9F0K - chains A and C of the 3 polymer chains in the assembly; structure by electron microscopy, 3.00 A resolution.

Chain A:
Name: Capsid protein VP1
From: Human poliovirus 1 Mahoney
Reference sequence: P03300 (POLG_POL1M); residues 1-302 here correspond to UniProt positions 580-881 (UniProt number = residue number + 579)
Chain sequence (302 residues; each row starts with the number of its first residue):
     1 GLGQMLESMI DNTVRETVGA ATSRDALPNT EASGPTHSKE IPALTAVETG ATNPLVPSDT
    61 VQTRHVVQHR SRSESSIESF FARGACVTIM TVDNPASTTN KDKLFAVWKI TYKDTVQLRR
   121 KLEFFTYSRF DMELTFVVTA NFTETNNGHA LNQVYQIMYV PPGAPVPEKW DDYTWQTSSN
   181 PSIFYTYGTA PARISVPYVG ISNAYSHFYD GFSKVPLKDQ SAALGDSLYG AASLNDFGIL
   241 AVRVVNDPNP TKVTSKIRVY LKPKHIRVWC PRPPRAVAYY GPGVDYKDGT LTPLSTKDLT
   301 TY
Not modelled in the structure: 1-67, 217-226, 231-232, 287-302
Construct notes: engineered mutation Pro248 (His827 in P03300)
UniProt features mapped onto this chain:
  - region: Gly1 to Ala21 (Amphipathic alpha-helix)
  - site: Tyr302 (Cleavage)
From the paper describing this entry:
  - conformationally variable residues: Ile157, Tyr159, Phe237

Chain C:
Name: Capsid protein VP3
From: Human poliovirus 1 Mahoney
Reference sequence: P03300 (POLG_POL1M); residues 1-238 here correspond to UniProt positions 342-579 (UniProt number = residue number + 341)
Chain sequence (238 residues; each row starts with the number of its first residue):
     1 GLPVMNTPGS NQYLTADNFQ SPCALPEFDV TPPIDIPGEV KNMMELAEID TMIPFDLSAT
    61 KKNTMEMYRV RLSDKPHTDD PILCLSLSPA SDPRLSHTML GEILNYYTHW AGSLKFTFMF
   121 CGSMMATGKL LVSYAPPGAD PPKKRKEAML GTHVIWDIGL QSSCTMVVPW ISNTTYRLTI
   181 DDSFTEGGYI SVFYQTRIVV PLSTPREMDI LGFVSACNDF SVRLLRDTTH IEQKALAQ
Not modelled in the structure: 234-238
Construct notes: engineered mutation Met119 (Leu460 in P03300); conflict Ser123 (Phe464 in P03300), Leu178 (Gln519 in P03300)
UniProt features mapped onto this chain:
  - site: Gln238 (Cleavage)

How chain A and chain C interact:
Residue-residue contacts - 70 pairs, chain A then chain C:
  Arg70(A) - Ala111(C)  hydrogen bond (side chain-backbone)
  Arg70(A) - Gly112(C)
  Arg70(A) - Tyr176(C)
  Arg70(A) - Asp219(C)  hydrogen bond (side chain-backbone)
  Arg72(A) - Asn42(C)  hydrogen bond (backbone-side chain)
  Arg72(A) - Met44(C)
  Arg72(A) - Glu48(C)  salt bridge
  Arg72(A) - Cys217(C)
  Arg72(A) - Phe220(C)  hydrogen bond (side chain-backbone)
  Glu74(A) - Tyr107(C)  hydrogen bond (backbone-side chain)
  Glu74(A) - Arg223(C)
  Glu74(A) - Leu224(C)  hydrogen bond (side chain-backbone)
  Glu74(A) - Leu225(C)  hydrogen bond (side chain-backbone)
  Ser75(A) - Asn42(C)  hydrogen bond
  Ser75(A) - Met43(C)  hydrogen bond (backbone-backbone)
  Ser75(A) - Met44(C)
  Ser75(A) - Tyr107(C)
  Ile77(A) - Val40(C)
  Ile77(A) - Lys41(C)
  Ile77(A) - Met43(C)  hydrophobic
  Phe80(A) - Met43(C)  hydrophobic
  Phe80(A) - Tyr107(C)
  Arg83(A) - Leu225(C)
  Val116(A) - Thr229(C)
  Val116(A) - Ile231(C)  hydrophobic
  Gln117(A) - Asp227(C)
  Gln117(A) - Thr229(C)  hydrogen bond (side chain-backbone)
  Arg120(A) - Tyr106(C)  hydrogen bond
  Lys121(A) - Tyr106(C)
  Phe125(A) - Val40(C)  hydrophobic
  Phe125(A) - Met43(C)  hydrophobic
  Arg129(A) - Thr31(C)  hydrogen bond (side chain-backbone)
  Arg129(A) - Pro33(C)
  Glu133(A) - Phe19(C)
  Tyr159(A) - Leu25(C)  hydrophobic
  Pro181(A) - Ala24(C)
  Pro191(A) - Tyr13(C)  hydrophobic
  Arg193(A) - Tyr13(C)
  Arg193(A) - Asp17(C)  salt bridge
  Arg193(A) - Ser21(C)
  Arg193(A) - Pro22(C)
  Ile194(A) - Pro22(C)
  Ser195(A) - Ser21(C)
  Ser195(A) - Pro22(C)  hydrogen bond (backbone-backbone)
  Ser195(A) - Cys23(C)
  Ser195(A) - Ala24(C)  hydrogen bond (backbone-backbone)
  Tyr198(A) - Val30(C)
  Tyr198(A) - Thr31(C)
  Gly200(A) - Thr31(C)  hydrogen bond (backbone-side chain)
  Ile201(A) - Thr31(C)
  Ser202(A) - Thr31(C)
  Asn203(A) - Thr31(C)
  Asn203(A) - Pro32(C)  hydrogen bond (side chain-backbone)
  Asn203(A) - Ile34(C)
  Tyr260(A) - Tyr13(C)
  Arg267(A) - Pro33(C)
  Arg267(A) - Glu39(C)  salt bridge
  Val268(A) - Glu39(C)
  Val268(A) - Val40(C)
  Trp269(A) - Ile36(C)
  Trp269(A) - Gly38(C)
  Trp269(A) - Glu39(C)
  Cys270(A) - Gly38(C)  hydrogen bond (backbone-backbone)
  Pro271(A) - Val40(C)
  Pro271(A) - Leu46(C)  hydrophobic
  Pro274(A) - Met99(C)
  Pro274(A) - Glu102(C)
  Val277(A) - Ile231(C)  hydrophobic
  Tyr279(A) - Ile231(C)
  Tyr279(A) - Gln233(C)
Interface residues without a listed pair, chain A (49 interface residues in all): Ser71, Ser76, Ser79, Gly84, Phe124, Tyr127, Thr135, Val137, Pro161, Thr189, Ala190, Pro197, Val199, Ala204, Pro273
Interface residues without a listed pair, chain C (48 interface residues in all): Asn11, Thr15, Phe28, Thr175, Asn218, Ser221, Val222, His230

In short:
49 residues of chain A and 48 residues of chain C are in contact, with 17 hydrogen bonds and 3 salt bridges.
Polar pairs include Arg72(A)-Glu48(C), Arg193(A)-Asp17(C) and Arg267(A)-Glu39(C). From the paper:
conformational variability at Ile157(A), Tyr159(A) and Phe237(A).
Chain A is Capsid protein VP1 and chain C is Capsid protein VP3, both from Human poliovirus 1 Mahoney; the
structure, Poliovirus type 1 (strain Mahoney) expanded conformation stabilised virus-like particle (PV1 SC6b)
from a mammalian expression ..., was determined by electron microscopy, deposited together with 9EYY, 9EZ0,
9F3Q, 9F59 and 9F5P.
